8K6H - chains C and I of the 10 polymer chains in the assembly; structure by X-ray diffraction, 1.50 A resolution.

Chain C (and I):
Protein: Cyanate hydratase
From: Escherichia coli K-12
Notes: EC 4.2.1.104; chain I of this document is another copy of the same molecule, construct and numbering; everything in this record applies to it too
Reference sequence: P00816 (CYNS_ECOLI); residues 1-156 here = UniProt positions 1-156
Chain sequence (160 residues; each row starts with the number of its first residue; numbers below 1 keep their minus sign (Gly-3 is residue -3)):
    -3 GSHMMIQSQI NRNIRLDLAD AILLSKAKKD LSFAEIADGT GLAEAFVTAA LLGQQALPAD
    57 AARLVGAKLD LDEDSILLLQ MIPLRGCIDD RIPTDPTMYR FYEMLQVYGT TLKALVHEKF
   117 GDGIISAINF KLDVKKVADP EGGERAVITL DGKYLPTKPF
Disordered / not traced: -3 to 0
Construct notes: expression tag (-3 to 0)
Swiss-Prot annotation at these positions:
  - active site: Arg96, Glu99, Ser122
Ligand contacts: cyanic acid (0NM): Ile120, Ser122, Ala123, Ile124, Leu151

Interface between chain C and chain I:
Pairs across the interface (55):
  Ile2(C) with His113(I); Glu114(I)
  Ser4(C) with Ala110(I); His113(I)
  Gln5(C) with Lys109(I)
  Ile6(C) with Thr106(I)
  Leu38(C) with Pro155(I), hydrophobic; Phe156(I)
  Ala39(C) with Phe156(I), hydrogen bond (backbone-backbone)
  Phe42(C) with Lys154(I); Pro155(I), hydrophobic; Phe156(I), hydrophobic
  Gln51(C) with Thr153(I)
  Ile78(C) with His113(I); Asp118(I)
  Pro79(C) with Lys109(I), hydrogen bond (backbone-side chain)
  Leu80(C) with Lys109(I)
  Arg81(C) with Asp118(I), salt bridge; Thr153(I)
  Arg87(C) with Arg87(I)
  Thr106(C) with Ile6(I)
  Lys109(C) with Gln5(I); Pro79(I), hydrogen bond (side chain-backbone); Leu80(I)
  Ala110(C) with Ser4(I)
  His113(C) with Ile2(I); Ser4(I); Ile78(I)
  Glu114(C) with Ile2(I)
  Asp118(C) with Ile78(I); Arg81(I), salt bridge
  Ile120(C) with Ile124(I), hydrophobic
  Ile124(C) with Ile120(I), hydrophobic; Leu151(I); Pro152(I); Thr153(I)
  Phe126(C) with Phe156(I)
  Lys127(C) with Phe156(I)
  Leu128(C) with Phe156(I)
  Leu151(C) with Ile124(I); Leu151(I), hydrophobic
  Pro152(C) with Ile124(I)
  Thr153(C) with Gln51(I); Arg81(I); Ile124(I)
  Lys154(C) with Phe42(I)
  Pro155(C) with Leu38(I), hydrophobic; Phe42(I), hydrophobic; Pro54(I), hydrophobic
  Phe156(C) with Leu38(I); Ala39(I), hydrogen bond (backbone-backbone); Phe42(I); Phe126(I); Lys127(I); Leu128(I)
Also at the interface, not in a pair above, chain C (34 interface residues in all): Met1, Ala52, Pro54, Gly117
Also at the interface, not in a pair above, chain I (34 interface residues in all): Met1, Ala52, Gly117

Summary:
The chain C/chain I interface involves 34 residues from each chain; the contacts include 4 hydrogen bonds and
2 salt bridges. Polar contacts include Arg81(C)-Asp118(I), Pro79(C)-Lys109(I) and Ala39(C)-Phe156(I). Chain C
binds cyanic acid. Curated annotation (UniProt) lists 3 active-site residues on chain C.
Both chains are Cyanate hydratase (Escherichia coli K-12). Entry 8K6H (Crystal structure of e.coli cyanase
complex with cyanate) was determined by X-ray diffraction (same publication as 8K6G, 8K6S, 8K6U and 8K6X).
